7UA8 - chains A and H; structure by X-ray diffraction, 2.80 A resolution.

[Chain A]
Protein: Gametocyte surface protein P230
From: Plasmodium falciparum
Notes: engineered mutation(s): N585Q
Reference sequence: P68874 (P230_PLAF7); residue numbers follow UniProt; this construct covers 542-732
Sequence (191 residues; row label = number of the first residue in the row):
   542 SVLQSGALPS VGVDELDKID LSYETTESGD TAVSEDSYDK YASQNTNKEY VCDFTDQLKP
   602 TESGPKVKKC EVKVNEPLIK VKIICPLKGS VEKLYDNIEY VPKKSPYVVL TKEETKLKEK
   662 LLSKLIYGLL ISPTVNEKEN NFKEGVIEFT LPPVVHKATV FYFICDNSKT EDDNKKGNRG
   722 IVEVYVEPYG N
Not modelled in the structure: 542-556
Construct notes: conflict Gln585 (Asn in P68874)
Disulfides: Cys593-Cys611, Cys626-Cys706
Reported in the primary citation:
  - mutagenesis - G605R (15-fold), G605S: decreased binding to 230AS-18
  - mutagenesis - G605R (15-fold), G605S: decreased binding to 230AL-37
  - mutagenesis - G605R, G605S: unchanged binding to 230AS-73
  - mutagenesis - G605R, G605S: unchanged binding to 230AL-18

[Chain H]
Protein: 230Al-20
From: Homo sapiens
Sequence (256 residues; each row starts with the number of its first residue; numbers below 1 keep their minus sign (Thr-1 is residue -1)):
    -1 TGQVQLVQSG AEVKKPGASV KVSCKASGYT FTEYYMHWVR QAPGQGLEWM GWINPKSGDT
    59 KFPQRFQGRV TLTRDTSIST VYMELTRLRS DDTAVYYCAR GNFRDYYFAS WGQGTLVTVS
   119 SGGGGSGGGG SGGGGSGGGG SDIQMTQSPS SLSASVGDRV TITCRASQNI NIYLNWYQQK
   179 PGKAPKLLIY AASSLQSGVP STFSGSGSGT DFALTISSLQ PEDFATYYCQ QSYSSPLTFG
   239 GGTKVEIKGT HHHHHH
Not modelled in the structure: -1 to 0, 120-139, 247-254
Disulfides: Cys22-Cys96, Cys162-Cys227

[Chain A / chain H interface]
Pairs across the interface - 28 pairs, chain A then chain H:
  Tyr579(A) - Tyr231(H)
  Lys581(A) - Tyr171(H)
  Lys581(A) - Tyr231(H)  hydrogen bond (side chain-backbone)
  Tyr582(A) - Asn169(H)
  Tyr582(A) - Tyr171(H)
  Ala583(A) - Asn169(H)
  Ala583(A) - Ile170(H)  hydrophobic
  Ala583(A) - Tyr171(H)
  Glu612(A) - Tyr171(H)  hydrogen bond
  Lys614(A) - Phe101(H)
  Lys614(A) - Tyr104(H)
  Lys614(A) - Tyr171(H)
  Val615(A) - Phe101(H)
  Asn616(A) - Phe101(H)
  Asn616(A) - Tyr105(H)  hydrogen bond
  Glu617(A) - Tyr188(H)
  His697(A) - Glu31(H)
  Lys698(A) - Glu31(H)  salt bridge
  Ala699(A) - Glu31(H)  hydrogen bond (backbone-side chain)
  Ala699(A) - Lys54(H)
  Tyr726(A) - Tyr33(H)
  Tyr726(A) - Phe101(H)
  Tyr726(A) - Arg102(H)
  Glu728(A) - Tyr32(H)
  Glu728(A) - Asn100(H)  hydrogen bond
  Glu728(A) - Phe101(H)  hydrogen bond (side chain-backbone)
  Pro729(A) - Glu31(H)
  Pro729(A) - Tyr32(H)  hydrogen bond (backbone-side chain)
Also at the interface, not in a pair above, chain A (17 interface residues in all): Asp580, Glu724
Also at the interface, not in a pair above, chain H (16 interface residues in all): Thr30, Gly99

[In short]
17 residues of chain A face 16 of chain H across their interface, with 7 hydrogen bonds and 1 salt bridge.
Polar contacts include Lys698(A)-Glu31(H), Lys581(A)-Tyr231(H) and Glu612(A)-Tyr171(H). From the paper: G605R
and G605S of chain A reduce binding to 230AS-18; G605R and G605S of chain A reduce binding to 230AL-37.
Chain A is Gametocyte surface protein P230 (Plasmodium falciparum) and chain H is 230Al-20 (Homo sapiens); the
structure, Pfs230 D1 domain in complex with 230AL-20, was determined by X-ray diffraction (same publication as
7U9W).
